Entry 5BTD (X-ray diffraction, 2.50 A resolution); this record covers chains C and D of the 8 polymer chains in the assembly.

# Chain C
Protein: DNA gyrase subunit A
Source organism: Mycobacterium tuberculosis (strain ATCC 25618 / H37Rv)
Notes: EC 5.99.1.3; fragment: GyrA 2-500 with IGSG C-terminal tag
UniProtKB: P9WG47 (GYRA_MYCTU); residues 2-500 here = UniProt positions 2-500
Amino-acid sequence (503 residues; numbered 2 to 504; the number before each row is that of its first residue):
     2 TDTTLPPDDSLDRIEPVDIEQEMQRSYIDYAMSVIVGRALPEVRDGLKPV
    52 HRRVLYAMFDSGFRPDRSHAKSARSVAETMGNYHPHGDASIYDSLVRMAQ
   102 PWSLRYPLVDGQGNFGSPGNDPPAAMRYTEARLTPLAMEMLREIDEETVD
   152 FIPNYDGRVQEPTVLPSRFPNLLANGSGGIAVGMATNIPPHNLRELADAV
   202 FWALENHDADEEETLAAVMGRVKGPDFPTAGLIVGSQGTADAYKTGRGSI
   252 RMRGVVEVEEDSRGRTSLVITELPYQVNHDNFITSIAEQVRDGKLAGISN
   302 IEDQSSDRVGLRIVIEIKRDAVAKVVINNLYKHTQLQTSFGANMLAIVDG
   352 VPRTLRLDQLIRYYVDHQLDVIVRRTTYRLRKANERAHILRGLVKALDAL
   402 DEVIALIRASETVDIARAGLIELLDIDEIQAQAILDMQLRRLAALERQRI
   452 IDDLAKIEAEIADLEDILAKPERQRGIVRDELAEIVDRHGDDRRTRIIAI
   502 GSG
Unresolved in the structure: 2-14, 502-504
Sequence notes: expression tag (501-504)
Modified / non-standard residues: Tyr129 (O-phosphotyrosine; PTR)
Swiss-Prot annotation at these positions:
  - active site: Tyr129 (O-(5'-phospho-DNA)-tyrosine intermediate)
  - modified residue: Thr2 (N-acetylthreonine)

# Chain D
Protein: DNA gyrase subunit B
Source organism: Mycobacterium tuberculosis (strain ATCC 25618 / H37Rv)
Notes: EC 5.99.1.3; fragment: GyrB 426-675 with N-terminal SNA tag
UniProtKB: P9WG45 (GYRB_MYCTU); residues 426-675 here = UniProt positions 426-675
Amino-acid sequence (253 residues; each row starts with the number of its first residue):
   423 SNALVRRKSATDIGGLPGKLADCRSTDPRKSELYVVEGDSAGGSAKSGRD
   473 SMFQAILPLRGKIINVEKARIDRVLKNTEVQAIITALGTGIHDEFDIGKL
   523 RYHKIVLMADADVDGQHISTLLLTLLFRFMRPLIENGHVFLAQPPLYKLK
   573 WQRSDPEFAYSDRERDGLLEAGLKAGKKINKEDGIQRYKGLGEMDAKELW
   623 ETTMDPSVRVLRQVTLDDAAAADELFSILMGEDVDARRSFITRNAKDVRF
   673 LDV
Unresolved in the structure: 423, 432-436
Sequence notes: expression tag (423-425)
Swiss-Prot annotation at these positions:
  - binding site (Mg(2+)): Glu459, Asp532, Asp534
  - site (Interaction with DNA): Lys484, Asn487
Ion coordination: Mg2+: Asp532, Asp534
Ligand contacts: Gatifloxacin (GFN; 1-cyclopropyl-6-fluoro-8-methoxy-7-[(3S)-3-methylpiperazin-1-yl]-4-oxo-1,4-dihydroquinoline-3-carboxylic acid): Arg482, Gly483, Thr500, Glu501
Reported in the primary citation:
  - binding site for Gatifloxacin: Arg482, Thr500, Glu501

# How chain C and chain D interact
Pairs across the interface (60; chain C residue first):
  Ile15(C) - Phe562(D)  hydrophobic
  Ile15(C) - Leu633(D)
  Ile15(C) - Gln635(D)
  Glu16(C) - Leu633(D)  hydrogen bond (backbone-backbone)
  Glu16(C) - Arg634(D)
  Glu16(C) - Gln635(D)  hydrogen bond (backbone-backbone)
  Pro17(C) - Gln635(D)
  Pro17(C) - Thr637(D)
  Val18(C) - Arg634(D)
  Val18(C) - Gln635(D)  hydrogen bond (backbone-backbone)
  Val18(C) - Val636(D)
  Val18(C) - Thr637(D)  hydrogen bond (backbone-backbone)
  Asp19(C) - Thr637(D)
  Asp19(C) - Asp639(D)  hydrogen bond (side chain-backbone)
  Ile20(C) - Ile556(D)  hydrophobic
  Ile20(C) - Val636(D)  hydrophobic
  Ile20(C) - Thr637(D)  hydrogen bond (backbone-backbone)
  Ile20(C) - Leu638(D)  hydrophobic
  Ile20(C) - Phe648(D)  hydrophobic
  Glu21(C) - Asp640(D)
  Glu21(C) - Ala643(D)
  Glu21(C) - Ala644(D)
  Glu21(C) - Leu647(D)
  Gln22(C) - Leu673(D)
  Gln22(C) - Asp674(D)
  Glu23(C) - Leu563(D)
  Glu23(C) - Arg634(D)  salt bridge
  Met24(C) - Thr542(D)
  Met24(C) - Leu545(D)  hydrophobic
  Met24(C) - Thr546(D)
  Met24(C) - Phe648(D)  hydrophobic
  Met24(C) - Leu651(D)
  Met24(C) - Met652(D)  hydrophobic
  Gln25(C) - Phe662(D)
  Gln25(C) - Asn666(D)
  Arg26(C) - Gln538(D)
  Arg26(C) - Arg634(D)
  Ser27(C) - Gln538(D)
  Ser27(C) - Thr542(D)
  Tyr28(C) - Thr542(D)
  Tyr28(C) - Leu651(D)
  Tyr28(C) - Met652(D)  hydrophobic
  Tyr28(C) - Arg659(D)
  Ile29(C) - Ala667(D)  hydrophobic
  Asp30(C) - Val535(D)
  Asp30(C) - Gln538(D)  hydrogen bond
  Tyr31(C) - Val535(D)  hydrophobic
  Tyr31(C) - Asp536(D)
  Tyr31(C) - His539(D)
  Ala32(C) - Ile663(D)  hydrophobic
  Met33(C) - Ile663(D)  hydrophobic
  Met33(C) - Ala667(D)  hydrophobic
  Ser34(C) - Val535(D)
  Arg39(C) - Asp536(D)  salt bridge
  Tyr156(C) - Arg609(D)  hydrogen bond (backbone-side chain)
  Tyr156(C) - Lys611(D)
  Val183(C) - Arg659(D)
  Val183(C) - Ile663(D)  hydrophobic
  Gly184(C) - Val656(D)
  Gly184(C) - Arg660(D)  hydrogen bond (backbone-side chain)
Also at the interface, not in a pair above, chain C (26 interface residues in all): Pro86, Asp157
Also at the interface, not in a pair above, chain D (37 interface residues in all): Phe549, Val670

# Overview
26 residues of chain C face 37 of chain D across their interface, with 9 hydrogen bonds and 2 salt bridges.
Polar contacts include Glu23(C)-Arg634(D), Arg39(C)-Asp536(D) and Asp19(C)-Asp639(D). Bound to chain D:
Gatifloxacin. The paper reports a binding site for Gatifloxacin at Arg482(D), Thr500(D) and Glu501(D).
Chain C is DNA gyrase subunit A and chain D is DNA gyrase subunit B, both from Mycobacterium tuberculosis
(strain ATCC 25618 / H37Rv); the structure, Crystal structure of a topoisomerase II complex, was determined by
X-ray diffraction, deposited together with 5BS8, 5BTA, 5BTC, 5BTF, 5BTG, 5BTI, 5BTL and 5BTN.
